PDB entry 7QPJ | X-ray diffraction, 1.54 A resolution | chains C and B of the 5 polymer chains in the assembly

[Chain C]
Name: MHC class I antigen
From: Homo sapiens
Reference sequence: Q861F7 (Q861F7_HUMAN); residues 2-277 here correspond to UniProt positions 1-276 (UniProt number = residue number - 1)
Chain sequence (277 residues; row label = number of the first residue in the row):
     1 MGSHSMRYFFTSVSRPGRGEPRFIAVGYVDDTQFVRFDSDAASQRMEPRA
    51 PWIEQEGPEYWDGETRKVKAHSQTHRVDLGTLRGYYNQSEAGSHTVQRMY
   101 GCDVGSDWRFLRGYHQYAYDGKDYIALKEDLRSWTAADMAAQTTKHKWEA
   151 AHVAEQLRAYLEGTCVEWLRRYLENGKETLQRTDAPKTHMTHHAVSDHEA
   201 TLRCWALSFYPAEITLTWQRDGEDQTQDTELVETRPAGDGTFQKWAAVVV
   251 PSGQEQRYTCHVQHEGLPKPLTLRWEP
Disordered / not traced: 1
Differences from the reference sequence: initiating methionine (1)
Cystine bridges: C102-C165, C204-C260

[Chain B]
Name: T-cell receptor beta chain
From: Homo sapiens
Chain sequence (241 residues; numbered 1 to 241; the number before each row is that of its first residue):
     1 MNAGVTQTPKFRILKIGQSMTLQCAQDMNHNYMYWYRQDPGMGLKLIYYS
    51 VGAGITDKGEVPNGYNVSRSTTEDFPLRLELAAPSQTSVYFCASSFATEA
   101 FFGQGTRLTVVEDLNKVFPPEVAVFEPSEAEISHTQKATLVCLATGFYPD
   151 HVELSWWVNGKEVHSGVCTDPQPLKEQPALNDSRYALSSRLRVSATFWQD
   201 PRNHFRCQVQFYGLSENDEWTQDRAKPVTQIVSAEAWGRAD
Disordered / not traced: 1-2, 241
Cystine bridges: C24-C92, C142-C207

[How chain C and chain B interact]
Pairs across the interface - 8 pairs, chain C then chain B:
  Q73(C) with V51(B); I55(B)
  V77(C) with N31(B)
  K147(C) with F96(B)
  W148(C) with F96(B)
  A151(C) with F96(B), hydrophobic; T98(B), hydrogen bond (backbone-side chain)
  Q156(C) with T98(B)
Interface residues without a listed pair, chain C (9 interface residues in all): T74, H152, V153
Interface residues without a listed pair, chain B (7 interface residues in all): Y32, A97

[Summary]
The interface between chain C and chain B involves 9 residues on one side and 7 on the other, with 1 hydrogen
bond. The hydrogen-bonded pair is A151(C)-T98(B).
Here chain C is MHC class I antigen and chain B is T-cell receptor beta chain, both from Homo sapiens. Entry
7QPJ (Crystal structure of engineered TCR (756) complexed to HLA-A*02:01 presenting MAGE-A10 9-mer peptide)
was determined by X-ray diffraction (same publication as 7PBC, 7PDW and 7PDX).
